PDB entry 1X8L | X-ray diffraction, 2.10 A resolution | chains A and B

# Chain A (and B)
Protein: retinol dehydratase
Organism: Spodoptera frugiperda
Notes: chain B of this document is another copy of the same molecule, construct and numbering; everything in this record applies to it too
UniProt: Q26490 (Q26490_SPOFR); numbering as in UniProt (aligned over 1-351)
Chain sequence (351 residues; row label = number of the first residue in the row):
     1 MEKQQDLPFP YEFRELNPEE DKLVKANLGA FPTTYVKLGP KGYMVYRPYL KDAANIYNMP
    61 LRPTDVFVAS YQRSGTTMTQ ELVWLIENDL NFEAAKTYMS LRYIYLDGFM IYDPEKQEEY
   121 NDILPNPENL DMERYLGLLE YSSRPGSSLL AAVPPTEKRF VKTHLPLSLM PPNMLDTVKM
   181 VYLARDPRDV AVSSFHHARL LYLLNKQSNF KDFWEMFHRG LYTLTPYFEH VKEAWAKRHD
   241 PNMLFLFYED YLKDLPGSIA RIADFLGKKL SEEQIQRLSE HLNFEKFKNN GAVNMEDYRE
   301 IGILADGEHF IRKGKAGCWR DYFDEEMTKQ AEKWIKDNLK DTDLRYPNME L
Unresolved in the structure: 1-7, 350-351
Sequence notes: engineered mutation Ser258 (Cys in Q26490), Ser279 (Cys in Q26490)
Ion coordination: Ca2+: Glu118, Asn121, Asp122; Hg2+: Ala316, Cys318
Ligand contacts:
  - adenosine-3'-5'-diphosphate (A3P): Ser70, Gln72, Arg73, Ser74, Gly75, Thr76, Thr77, Met78, Arg185, Ser193, Tyr248, Leu252, Leu282, Asn283, Phe284, Phe287, Phe310, Ile311, Arg312, Lys313, Gly314, Lys315
  - 4-oxoretinol (OXR): Phe31, Tyr105, Ile111, Tyr112, Tyr120, Tyr135, Leu138, Leu139, Ser142, Lys162, His164, His197, Leu201, Leu203, Met295, Ile303, Phe310
What the authors report for this chain:
  - conformationally variable residues (side-chain flip): Tyr298
  - Hg2+ coordination: Cys318
  - catalytic residues: Arg73, Lys162, His164, His197 (by similarity / conservation)
  - catalytic residues: Tyr120, Tyr135 (proposed by the authors, not directly observed)
  - mutagenesis - C258S/C279S: unchanged catalytic activity

# Chain A / chain B interface
Pairs across the interface - 1 pairs, chain A then chain B:
  Lys22(A) - Glu300(B)  salt bridge

# Summary
Chain A and chain B each contribute 1 residues to their interface, with 1 salt bridge. The salt-bridged pair
is Lys22(A)-Glu300(B). Ligands of chain A: 4-oxoretinol and adenosine-3'-5'-diphosphate. Glu118(A), Asn121(A)
and Asp122(A) coordinate Ca2+. The paper reports catalytic residues Arg73(A), Lys162(A) and His164(A) among
others; C258S/C279S of chain A leave catalytic activity unchanged.
Both chains are retinol dehydratase (Spodoptera frugiperda). Entry 1X8L (Crystal structure of retinol
dehydratase in complex with all-trans-4-oxoretinol and inactive cofactor PAP) was determined by X-ray
diffraction, deposited together with 1X8J and 1X8K.
